PDB entry 8Q3K | electron microscopy, 2.92 A resolution | chains B and C of the 8 polymer chains in the assembly

[Chain B]
Name: DNA-directed RNA polymerase RPB2 homolog
Organism: African swine fever virus BA71V
UniProtKB: P42487 (RPB2_ASFB7); numbering as in UniProt (aligned over 1-1242)
Chain sequence (1243 residues; row label = number of the first residue in the row; numbering starts at 0):
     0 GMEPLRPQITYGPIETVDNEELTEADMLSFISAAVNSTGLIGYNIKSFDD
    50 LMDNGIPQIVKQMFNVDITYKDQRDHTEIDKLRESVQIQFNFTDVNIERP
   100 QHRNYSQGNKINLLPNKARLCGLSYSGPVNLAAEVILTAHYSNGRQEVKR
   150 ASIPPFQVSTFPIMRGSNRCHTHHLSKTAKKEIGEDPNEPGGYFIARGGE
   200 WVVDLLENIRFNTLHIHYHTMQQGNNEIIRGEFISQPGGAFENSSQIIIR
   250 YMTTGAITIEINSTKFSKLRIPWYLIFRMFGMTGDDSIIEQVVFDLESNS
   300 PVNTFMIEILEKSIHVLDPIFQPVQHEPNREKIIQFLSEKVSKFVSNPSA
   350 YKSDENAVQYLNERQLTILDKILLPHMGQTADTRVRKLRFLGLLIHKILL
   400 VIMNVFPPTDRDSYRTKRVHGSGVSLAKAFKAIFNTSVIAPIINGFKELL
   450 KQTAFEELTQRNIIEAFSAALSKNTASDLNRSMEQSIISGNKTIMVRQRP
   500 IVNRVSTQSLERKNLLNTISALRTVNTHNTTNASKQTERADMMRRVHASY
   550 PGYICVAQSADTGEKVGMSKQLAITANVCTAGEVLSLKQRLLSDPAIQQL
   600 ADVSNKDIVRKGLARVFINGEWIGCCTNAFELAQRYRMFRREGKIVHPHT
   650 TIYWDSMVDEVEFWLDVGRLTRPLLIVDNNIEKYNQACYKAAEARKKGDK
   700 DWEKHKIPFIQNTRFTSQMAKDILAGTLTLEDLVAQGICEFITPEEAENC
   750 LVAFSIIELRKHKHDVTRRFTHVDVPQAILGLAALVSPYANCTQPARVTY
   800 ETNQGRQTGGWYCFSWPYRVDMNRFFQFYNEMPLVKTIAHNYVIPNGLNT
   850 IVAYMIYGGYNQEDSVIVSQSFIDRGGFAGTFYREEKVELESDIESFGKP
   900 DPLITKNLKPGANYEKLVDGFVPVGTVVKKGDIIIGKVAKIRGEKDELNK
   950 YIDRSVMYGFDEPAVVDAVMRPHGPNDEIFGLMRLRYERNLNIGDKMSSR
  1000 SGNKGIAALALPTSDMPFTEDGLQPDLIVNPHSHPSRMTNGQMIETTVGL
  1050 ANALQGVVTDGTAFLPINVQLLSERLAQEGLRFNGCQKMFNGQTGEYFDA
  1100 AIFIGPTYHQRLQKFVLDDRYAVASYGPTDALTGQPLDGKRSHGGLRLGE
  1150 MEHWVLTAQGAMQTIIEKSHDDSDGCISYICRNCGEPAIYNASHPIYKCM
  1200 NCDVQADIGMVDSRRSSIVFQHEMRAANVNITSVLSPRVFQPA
Not modelled in the structure: 0-6, 62-92, 101-109, 130-159, 341-354, 443-473, 489-512, 802-819, 889-919, 937-953, 969-979
Construct notes: expression tag (0)
Ion coordination: Zn2+: Cys1180, Cys1183, Cys1198, Cys1201

[Chain C]
Name: DNA-directed RNA polymerase RPB3-11 homolog
Organism: African swine fever virus BA71V
UniProtKB: Q65184 (RPB3_ASFB7); residues 1-359 here = UniProt positions 1-359
Chain sequence (359 residues; row label = number of the first residue in the row):
     1 MEKIFQNVEIKPFLIDFSNPFIKNAAKRLFQLEEQLPLVPVNVVMDFKGI
    51 SRAAVHGLSRVLQDEIPNYMLDIKPGGYKIEDSTDLFMTEQFIRNRINFI
   101 PIYAKNETLVFALRSLNNSCEVKTIYSRDLIQVAGPKLKYPIFNPTFEIG
   151 FLQPGKSLIIEDIYIKKGIGRKHAAFNLAVKTHFSHLDIEQYPTDKKEYM
   201 ALSGYKQSSMTSDPRHHRLGLCFPAVPLPHINQAVRTYLKNACRIIIGRI
   251 QSIQKIYENFEEPQPELVLFSLDEEKTKAIITIKDETHTIGNLLKTCIYE
   301 MIPDISFVGYQCVPHKQEMVLTIIHKASQEDLITLLEKSIQNIIQTFQIL
   351 EKNVDELIA

[Interface between chain B and chain C]
Residue-residue contacts - 76 pairs, chain B then chain C:
  Phe827(B) with Gln91(C); Phe92(C), hydrophobic
  Tyr828(B) with Phe92(C); Arg96(C), hydrogen bond
  Tyr859(B) with Pro314(C)
  Ser870(B) with Ala174(C); Asn177(C)
  Asp873(B) with Asn95(C); Phe99(C); His173(C); Ala174(C), hydrogen bond (side chain-backbone)
  Arg874(B) with Asn95(C), hydrogen bond (backbone-side chain); Phe99(C); Asn177(C)
  Gly875(B) with Asn95(C)
  Gly879(B) with Gln91(C)
  Thr880(B) with Gln91(C)
  Glu987(B) with Gln91(C)
  Asn989(B) with Gln91(C), hydrogen bond
  Thr1012(B) with Gln63(C); Asp64(C); Asn177(C)
  Ser1013(B) with Arg60(C), hydrogen bond; Gln63(C); Asp64(C); Glu65(C)
  Asp1014(B) with Arg60(C), salt bridge
  Phe1017(B) with His56(C); Lys181(C); Phe184(C), hydrophobic
  Glu1019(B) with Thr182(C); His183(C), hydrogen bond (backbone-side chain); Phe184(C)
  Asp1020(B) with Thr182(C)
  Gly1021(B) with Lys181(C)
  Gln1023(B) with Lys181(C), hydrogen bond
  Arg1081(B) with Thr194(C); Tyr199(C); Met200(C), hydrogen bond (side chain-backbone); Leu202(C), hydrogen bond (side chain-backbone); Ser203(C), hydrogen bond (side chain-backbone)
  Phe1082(B) with Lys197(C); Met200(C), hydrophobic
  Asn1083(B) with Met200(C), hydrogen bond (side chain-backbone)
  Lys1087(B) with Gln191(C), hydrogen bond; Ser203(C); Tyr205(C)
  Phe1089(B) with Phe184(C); His186(C)
  Asn1090(B) with His56(C)
  Gly1091(B) with His56(C), hydrogen bond (backbone-side chain); Arg60(C), hydrogen bond (backbone-side chain)
  Gln1092(B) with His288(C)
  Thr1093(B) with His56(C); Asn292(C), hydrogen bond (backbone-side chain)
  Gly1094(B) with Arg52(C); His56(C), hydrogen bond (backbone-side chain); Phe184(C)
  Glu1095(B) with Arg52(C), salt bridge; Ser209(C)
  Tyr1096(B) with His186(C); Ile189(C); Tyr205(C), hydrophobic; Gln207(C), hydrogen bond (side chain-backbone); Ser208(C); Ser209(C), hydrogen bond (backbone-side chain); Ser212(C), hydrogen bond
  Phe1097(B) with Ser203(C)
  Asp1098(B) with Leu202(C); Ser203(C), hydrogen bond (backbone-backbone); Ser208(C), hydrogen bond; Ser209(C), hydrogen bond (side chain-backbone)
  Ala1099(B) with Ala201(C)
  Ala1100(B) with Ala201(C); Leu202(C); Ser203(C)
Other interface residues (no listed pair), chain B (40 interface residues in all): Val923, Gly924, Arg988, Leu1008, Pro1011
Other interface residues (no listed pair), chain C (43 interface residues in all): Ile80, Thr89, Arg171, Ser185, Gly204, Met210, Tyr310

[Summary]
Chain B and chain C form an interface of 40 and 43 residues respectively; the contacts include 22 hydrogen
bonds and 2 salt bridges. Among the polar pairs are Asp1014(B)-Arg60(C), Glu1095(B)-Arg52(C) and
Tyr828(B)-Arg96(C). The Zn2+ site is built by Cys1180(B), Cys1183(B), Cys1198(B) and Cys1201(B).
Chain B is DNA-directed RNA polymerase RPB2 homolog and chain C is DNA-directed RNA polymerase RPB3-11
homolog, both from African swine fever virus BA71V; the structure, The open state of the ASFV apo-RNA
polymerase, was determined by electron microscopy together with 8Q3B from the same study.
